PDB entry 1TUV | X-ray diffraction, 1.70 A resolution | chain A

# Chain A
Name: Protein ygiN
Source organism: Escherichia coli
Reference sequence: P40718 (YGIN_ECOLI); residue numbers follow UniProt; this construct covers 1-104
Amino-acid sequence (114 residues; numbered 1 to 114; the number before each row is that of its first residue):
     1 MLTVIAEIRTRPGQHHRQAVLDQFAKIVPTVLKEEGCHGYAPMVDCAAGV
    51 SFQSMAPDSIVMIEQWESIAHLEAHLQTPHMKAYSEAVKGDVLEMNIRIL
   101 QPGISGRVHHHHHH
Not modelled in the structure: 104-114
Sequence notes: cloning artifact (105-108); expression tag (109-114)
Ligand contacts: menadione (VK3): Tyr40, Ser51, Glu64, His75, Leu76, Tyr84, Ser85, Met95, Ile97

# Overview
Chain A binds menadione.
Chain A is Protein ygiN (Escherichia coli); the structure, Crystal structure of YgiN in complex with
menadione, was determined by X-ray diffraction together with 1R6Y from the same study.
